PDB entry 1NW7 | X-ray diffraction, 2.10 A resolution | chain A

# Chain A
Name: Modification methylase rsri
Source organism: Rhodobacter sphaeroides
Notes: EC 2.1.1.72
UniProt: P14751 (MTR1_RHOSH); residues 1-319 here = UniProt positions 1-319
Amino-acid sequence (319 residues; numbered 1 to 319; the number before each row is that of its first residue):
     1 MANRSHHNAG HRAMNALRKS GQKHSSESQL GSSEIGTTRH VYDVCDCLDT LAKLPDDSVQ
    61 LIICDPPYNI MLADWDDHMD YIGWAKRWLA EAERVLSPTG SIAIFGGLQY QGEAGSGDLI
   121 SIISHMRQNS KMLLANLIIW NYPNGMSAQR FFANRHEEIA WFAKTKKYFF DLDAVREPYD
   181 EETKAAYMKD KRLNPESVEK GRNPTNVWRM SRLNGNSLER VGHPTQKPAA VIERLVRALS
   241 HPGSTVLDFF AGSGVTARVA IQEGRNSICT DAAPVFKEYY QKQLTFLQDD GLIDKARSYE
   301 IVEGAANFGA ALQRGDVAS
Disordered / not traced: 1-35, 289-296, 315-319
Residues lining bound ligands: S-adenosylhomocysteine (SAH): C45, D46, C47, D65, P66, P67, Y68, W84, H223, T225, F249, F250, G252, D271, A272, A273

# Summary
Bound to chain A: S-adenosylhomocysteine.
Chain A is Modification methylase rsri (Rhodobacter sphaeroides); the structure, Structure of the beta class
N6-adenine DNA methyltransferase RsrI bound to S-ADENOSYL-L-HOMOCYSTEINE, was determined by X-ray diffraction
together with 1NW5, 1NW6 and 1NW8 from the same study.
